1D1X - chains A and B; structure by X-ray diffraction, 2.00 A resolution.

# Chain A (and B)
Protein: Bovine endothelial nitric oxide synthase heme domain
From: Bos taurus
Notes: EC 1.14.13.39; chain B of this document is another copy of the same molecule, construct and numbering; everything in this record applies to it too
Reference sequence: P29473 (NOS3_BOVIN); residues 39-482 here = UniProt positions 39-482
Amino-acid sequence (444 residues; row label = number of the first residue in the row):
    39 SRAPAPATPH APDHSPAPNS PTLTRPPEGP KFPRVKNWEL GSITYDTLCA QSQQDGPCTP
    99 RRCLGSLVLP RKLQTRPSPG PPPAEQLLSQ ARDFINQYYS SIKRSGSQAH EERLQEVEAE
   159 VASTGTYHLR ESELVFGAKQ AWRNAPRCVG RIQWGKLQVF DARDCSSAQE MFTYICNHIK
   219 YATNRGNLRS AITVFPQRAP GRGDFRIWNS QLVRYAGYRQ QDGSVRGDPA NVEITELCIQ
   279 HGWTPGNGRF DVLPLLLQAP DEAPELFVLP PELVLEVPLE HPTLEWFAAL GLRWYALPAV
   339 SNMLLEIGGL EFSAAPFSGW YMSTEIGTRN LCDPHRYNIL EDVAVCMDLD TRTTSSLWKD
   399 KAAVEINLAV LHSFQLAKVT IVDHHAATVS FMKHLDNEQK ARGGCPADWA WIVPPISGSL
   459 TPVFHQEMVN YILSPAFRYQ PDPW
Not modelled in the structure: 39-66 (chain B: 39-68)
Sequence notes: conflict Arg100 (Cys in P29473)
Ion coordination: Zn2+: Cys96, Cys101 (shared with Cys96(B), Cys101(B) of chain B); heme Fe near Cys186 (its only coordinating residue here)
Residues lining bound ligands:
  - 4BT (2-{2-[4-(2-carbamimidoylsulfanyl-ethyl)-phenyl]-ethyl}-isothiourea): Ser248, Gln249, Pro336, Ala337, Val338, Asn340, Met341, Phe355, Ser356, Gly357, Trp358, Tyr359, Met360, Glu363, Tyr477
  - cacodylic acid (CAD): Trp324, Leu328, Cys384
  - tetrahydrobiopterin (H4B), molecule 1: Trp76, Trp447, Phe462, His463, Gln464, Glu465
  - tetrahydrobiopterin (H4B), molecule 2: Ser104, Val106, Arg367, Ala448, Trp449
  - heme (HEM): Trp180, Ala183, Arg185, Cys186, Val187, Gly188, Gln191, Leu195, Ser228, Met341, Phe355, Ser356, Gly357, Trp358, Met360, Glu363, Val420, Trp449, Phe475, Tyr477
Curated features (UniProtKB/Swiss-Prot):
  - binding site (Zn(2+)): Cys96, Cys101
  - binding site ((6R)-L-erythro-5,6,7,8-tetrahydrobiopterin): Ser104, Ala448, Trp449, Phe462
  - binding site (heme b): Cys186, Tyr477
  - binding site (L-arginine): Gln249, Trp358, Tyr359, Glu363, Asn368
  - modified residue: Ser116 (Phosphoserine)

# Interface between chain A and chain B
Contacting residue pairs - 131 pairs, chain A then chain B:
  Pro68(A) with Arg109(B), hydrogen bond (backbone-side chain)
  Phe70(A) with Arg109(B), hydrogen bond (backbone-side chain)
  Pro71(A) with Arg100(B); Leu102(B), hydrophobic
  Arg72(A) with Leu105(B); Arg109(B)
  Trp76(A) with Val106(B); Leu107(B), hydrophobic; His373(B), hydrogen bond (backbone-side chain)
  Glu77(A) with Pro372(B); His373(B)
  Tyr83(A) with Arg109(B)
  Cys87(A) with Arg99(B)
  Ala88(A) with Arg99(B)
  Ser90(A) with Arg99(B)
  Asp93(A) with Pro98(B)
  Gly94(A) with Pro98(B), hydrogen bond (backbone-backbone)
  Cys96(A) with Cys96(B), hydrophobic; Thr97(B); Pro98(B); Cys101(B), hydrophobic
  Thr97(A) with Cys96(B)
  Pro98(A) with Asp93(B); Gly94(B), hydrogen bond (backbone-backbone); Cys96(B)
  Arg99(A) with Cys87(B); Ser90(B), hydrogen bond (side chain-backbone); Asp93(B); Tyr469(B)
  Arg100(A) with Asn468(B); Tyr469(B)
  Cys101(A) with Cys96(B), hydrophobic; Cys101(B), hydrophobic; Met466(B); Val467(B); Asn468(B), hydrogen bond (backbone-backbone)
  Leu102(A) with Pro71(B), hydrophobic; Val467(B), hydrophobic
  Ser104(A) with Trp447(B); Glu465(B); Met466(B), hydrogen bond (side chain-backbone)
  Leu105(A) with Arg72(B); Glu465(B); Met466(B)
  Val106(A) with Trp76(B); Glu465(B), hydrogen bond (backbone-side chain)
  Leu107(A) with Trp76(B), hydrophobic
  Thr366(A) with Ser457(B)
  Arg367(A) with Ser457(B); Phe462(B); His463(B)
  Asp371(A) with His463(B), salt bridge
  Pro372(A) with Glu77(B); His463(B)
  His373(A) with Trp76(B); Glu77(B); His463(B)
  Thr392(A) with Asp421(B), hydrogen bond; His423(B); Ala424(B)
  Ser393(A) with Leu406(B); Leu409(B); Gln413(B); Asp421(B), hydrogen bond (backbone-side chain)
  Ser394(A) with Leu406(B)
  Leu395(A) with Val402(B); Asn405(B); Leu406(B); Leu409(B), hydrophobic; His422(B)
  Lys397(A) with His423(B); Leu458(B)
  Asp398(A) with His422(B), salt bridge; His423(B), salt bridge; Ile454(B); Ser455(B), hydrogen bond; Leu458(B)
  Lys399(A) with Val402(B); Leu406(B)
  Ala401(A) with Leu458(B), hydrophobic
  Val402(A) with Leu395(B); Lys399(B); Val402(B), hydrophobic
  Asn405(A) with Leu395(B)
  Leu406(A) with Ser393(B); Ser394(B); Leu395(B); Lys399(B)
  Leu409(A) with Ser393(B); Leu395(B), hydrophobic
  Gln413(A) with Ser393(B)
  Asp421(A) with Thr392(B), hydrogen bond; Ser393(B)
  His422(A) with Leu395(B); Asp398(B), salt bridge
  His423(A) with Thr392(B); Asp398(B), salt bridge
  Trp447(A) with Ser104(B); Ala448(B), hydrophobic
  Ala448(A) with Trp447(B), hydrophobic
  Pro453(A) with Ser455(B); Gly456(B), hydrogen bond (backbone-backbone); Ser457(B), hydrogen bond (backbone-backbone)
  Ile454(A) with Ser455(B)
  Ser455(A) with Asp398(B), hydrogen bond; Pro453(B); Ile454(B); Ser455(B)
  Gly456(A) with Pro453(B), hydrogen bond (backbone-backbone)
  Ser457(A) with Thr366(B); Arg367(B); Pro453(B), hydrogen bond (backbone-backbone)
  Leu458(A) with Leu378(B), hydrophobic; Lys397(B); Asp398(B); Ala401(B), hydrophobic
  Phe462(A) with Arg367(B)
  His463(A) with Asp371(B); His373(B)
  Glu465(A) with Ser104(B); Leu105(B); Val106(B), hydrogen bond (side chain-backbone)
  Met466(A) with Ser104(B), hydrogen bond (backbone-side chain); Leu105(B)
  Val467(A) with Arg100(B); Cys101(B); Leu102(B), hydrophobic
  Asn468(A) with Arg100(B); Cys101(B), hydrogen bond (backbone-backbone)
  Tyr469(A) with Arg99(B); Arg100(B)
Interface residues without a listed pair, chain A (66 interface residues in all): Gly67, Gln92, Gly103, Cys370, Leu378, Glu403, Ala424
Interface residues without a listed pair, chain B (63 interface residues in all): Ala88, Gln92, Gly103, Cys370, Glu403

# In short
66 residues of chain A face 63 of chain B across their interface, with 21 hydrogen bonds and 5 salt bridges.
Polar contacts include Asp371(A)-His463(B), Asp398(A)-His422(B) and Asp398(A)-His423(B). Bound to chain A:
heme, tetrahydrobiopterin, compound 4BT and cacodylic acid.
Both chains are Bovine endothelial nitric oxide synthase heme domain (Bos taurus). Entry 1D1X (Bovine
endothelial nitric oxide synthase heme domain complexed with 1,4-pbitu (H4B bound)) was determined by X-ray
diffraction together with 1I83, 1D1V and 1D1Y from the same study.
